6R10 - chains A and F of the 26 polymer chains in the assembly; structure by electron microscopy, 4.30 A resolution (low resolution: residue-level contacts below are approximate; hydrogen-bond / salt-bridge calls are withheld).

Chain A:
Molecule: V-type ATP synthase alpha chain
From: Thermus thermophilus (strain HB8 / ATCC 27634 / DSM 579)
Notes: EC 7.1.2.2
Reference sequence: Q56403 (VATA_THET8); numbering as in UniProt (aligned over 1-578)
Sequence (578 residues; numbered 1 to 578; the number before each row is that of its first residue):
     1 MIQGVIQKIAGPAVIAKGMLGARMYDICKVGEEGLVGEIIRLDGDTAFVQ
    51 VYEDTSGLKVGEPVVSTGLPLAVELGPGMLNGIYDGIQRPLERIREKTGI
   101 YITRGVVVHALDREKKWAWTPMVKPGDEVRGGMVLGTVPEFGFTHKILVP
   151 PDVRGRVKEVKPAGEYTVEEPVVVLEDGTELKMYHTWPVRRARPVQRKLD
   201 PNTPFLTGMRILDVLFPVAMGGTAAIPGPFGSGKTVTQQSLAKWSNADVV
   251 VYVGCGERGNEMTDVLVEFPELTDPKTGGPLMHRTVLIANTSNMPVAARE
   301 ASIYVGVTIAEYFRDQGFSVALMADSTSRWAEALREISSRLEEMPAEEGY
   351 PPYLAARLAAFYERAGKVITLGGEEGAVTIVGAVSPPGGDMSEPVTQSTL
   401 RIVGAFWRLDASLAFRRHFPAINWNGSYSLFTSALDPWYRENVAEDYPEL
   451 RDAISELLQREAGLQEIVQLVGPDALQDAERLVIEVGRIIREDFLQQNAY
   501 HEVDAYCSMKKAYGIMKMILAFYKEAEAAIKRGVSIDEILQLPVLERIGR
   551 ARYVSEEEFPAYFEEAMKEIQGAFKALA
Disordered / not traced: 578
Residues lining bound ligands:
  - ADP (adenosine-5'-diphosphate), molecule 1: Lys-8, Ala-10, Ile-15, Ser-339, Arg-340, Glu-342
  - ADP, molecule 2: Pro-229, Phe-230, Gly-231, Ser-232, Gly-233, Lys-234, Thr-235, Val-236, Arg-258, Glu-261, Phe-419, Gln-497, Asn-498, Ala-499, Tyr-500

Chain F:
Molecule: V-type ATP synthase beta chain
From: Thermus thermophilus (strain HB8 / ATCC 27634 / DSM 579)
Reference sequence: Q56404 (VATB_THET8); residue numbers follow UniProt; this construct covers 1-478
Sequence (478 residues; row label = number of the first residue in the row):
     1 MDLLKKEYTGITYISGPLLFVENAKDLAYGAIVDIKDGTGRVRGGQVIEV
    51 SEEYAVIQVFEETTGLDLATTSVSLVEDVARLGVSKEMLGRRFNGIGKPI
   101 DGLPPITPEKRLPITGLPLNPVARRKPEQFIQTGISTIDVMNTLVRGQKL
   151 PIFSGSGLPANEIAAQIARQATVRPDLSGEGEKEEPFAVVFAAMGITQRE
   201 LSYFIQEFERTGALSRSVLFLNKADDPTIERILTPRMALTVAEYLAFEHD
   251 YHVLVILTDMTNYCEALREIGAAREEIPGRRGYPGYMYTDLATIYERAGV
   301 VEGKKGSVTQIPILSMPDDDRTHPIPDLTGYITEGQIQLSRELHRKGIYP
   351 PIDPLPSLSRLMNNGVGKGKTREDHKQVSDQLYSAYANGVDIRKLVAIIG
   401 EDALTENDRRYLQFADAFERFFINQGQQNRSIEESLQIAWALLSMLPQGE
   451 LKRISKDHIGKYYGQKLEEIWGAPQALD
Disordered / not traced: 1-4, 465-478
Residues lining bound ligands:
  - ADP (adenosine-5'-diphosphate), molecule 1: Phe-20, Glu-49, Val-56, Arg-274, Glu-275, Glu-276
  - ADP, molecule 2: Leu-358, Ser-359, Arg-360, Asn-363

How chain A and chain F interact:
Contacting residue pairs - 109 pairs, chain A then chain F:
  Gln-7(A) / Ser-51(F)
  Gln-7(A) / Glu-52(F)
  Lys-8(A) / Glu-49(F)
  Lys-8(A) / Val-50(F)
  Lys-8(A) / Ser-51(F)
  Ile-9(A) / Tyr-29(F)
  Ile-9(A) / Glu-49(F)
  Ile-9(A) / Val-50(F)
  Gly-11(A) / Tyr-29(F)
  Thr-55(A) / Tyr-29(F)
  Ser-56(A) / Tyr-29(F)
  Ser-56(A) / Val-79(F)
  Gly-57(A) / Tyr-29(F)
  Gly-57(A) / Val-79(F)
  Leu-58(A) / Ala-28(F)
  Leu-58(A) / Tyr-29(F)
  Val-60(A) / Val-50(F)
  Val-60(A) / Glu-52(F)
  Leu-91(A) / Asn-120(F)
  Leu-91(A) / Val-122(F)
  Arg-95(A) / Asn-120(F)
  Arg-95(A) / Val-122(F)
  Arg-95(A) / Glu-302(F)
  Ile-100(A) / Leu-119(F)
  Ile-100(A) / Asn-120(F)
  Ile-100(A) / Ala-123(F)
  Tyr-101(A) / Leu-117(F)
  Tyr-101(A) / Leu-119(F)
  Tyr-101(A) / Glu-243(F)
  Tyr-101(A) / Phe-247(F)
  Ile-102(A) / Leu-117(F)
  Ile-102(A) / Pro-118(F)
  Thr-103(A) / Leu-117(F)
  Gly-228(A) / Tyr-331(F)
  Pro-229(A) / Tyr-331(F)
  Phe-230(A) / Arg-321(F)
  Phe-230(A) / Asp-327(F)
  Phe-230(A) / Gly-330(F)
  Phe-230(A) / Tyr-331(F)
  Phe-230(A) / Gln-336(F)
  Gly-231(A) / Leu-358(F)
  Lys-234(A) / Tyr-331(F)
  Thr-235(A) / Arg-360(F)
  Gly-256(A) / Tyr-288(F)
  Arg-258(A) / Glu-296(F)
  Arg-258(A) / Tyr-331(F)
  Arg-258(A) / Ile-332(F)
  Arg-258(A) / Thr-333(F)
  Arg-258(A) / Glu-334(F)
  Arg-258(A) / Arg-360(F)
  Gly-259(A) / Arg-124(F)
  Gly-259(A) / Glu-296(F)
  Asn-260(A) / Arg-124(F)
  Asn-260(A) / Arg-125(F)
  Asn-260(A) / Lys-149(F)
  Asn-260(A) / Glu-334(F)
  Glu-261(A) / Arg-360(F)
  Thr-263(A) / Pro-121(F)
  Thr-263(A) / Arg-124(F)
  Thr-263(A) / Arg-125(F)
  Asp-264(A) / Lys-126(F)
  Val-267(A) / Lys-126(F)
  Thr-291(A) / Pro-121(F)
  Ser-292(A) / Tyr-288(F)
  Ser-292(A) / Ala-292(F)
  Asn-293(A) / Pro-118(F)
  Asn-293(A) / Leu-119(F)
  Asn-293(A) / Glu-296(F)
  Arg-299(A) / Tyr-288(F)
  Arg-329(A) / Tyr-288(F)
  Arg-329(A) / Tyr-331(F)
  Glu-332(A) / Gly-285(F)
  Glu-332(A) / Tyr-288(F)
  Arg-335(A) / Gly-279(F)
  Glu-336(A) / Gly-285(F)
  Glu-336(A) / Tyr-286(F)
  Ser-339(A) / Glu-276(F)
  Ser-339(A) / Ile-277(F)
  Arg-340(A) / Glu-276(F)
  Pro-345(A) / Ile-277(F)
  Glu-348(A) / Arg-280(F)
  Ser-385(A) / Tyr-331(F)
  Pro-386(A) / Tyr-331(F)
  Pro-387(A) / Asp-327(F)
  Gly-388(A) / Arg-280(F)
  Gly-388(A) / Thr-322(F)
  Glu-393(A) / Arg-280(F)
  Phe-415(A) / Arg-321(F)
  Phe-415(A) / Leu-355(F)
  Phe-415(A) / Pro-356(F)
  Arg-416(A) / Ala-387(F)
  Arg-416(A) / Asn-388(F)
  Arg-416(A) / Asp-391(F)
  Arg-417(A) / Asn-142(F)
  Arg-417(A) / Leu-355(F)
  Arg-417(A) / Ser-357(F)
  Arg-417(A) / Leu-358(F)
  Arg-417(A) / Tyr-383(F)
  Arg-417(A) / Arg-453(F)
  Val-471(A) / Ile-399(F)
  Pro-473(A) / Leu-395(F)
  Asp-474(A) / Thr-405(F)
  Glu-492(A) / Lys-452(F)
  Asp-493(A) / Lys-452(F)
  Gln-496(A) / Arg-453(F)
  Tyr-500(A) / Asn-363(F)
  Asp-537(A) / Glu-406(F)
  Arg-550(A) / Lys-452(F)
  Arg-552(A) / Lys-452(F)
Other interface residues (no listed pair), chain A (72 interface residues in all): Ala-10, Lys-59, Ile-83, Ile-94, Leu-266, Met-294, Val-296, Gly-349, Gly-389, Asp-390, His-418, Gln-469, Gly-472
Other interface residues (no listed pair), chain F (66 interface residues in all): Lys-25, Ile-48, Asp-78, Pro-127, Gly-147, Pro-278, Thr-289, Asn-364, Ile-398, Ala-403

Summary:
The interface between chain A and chain F involves 72 residues on one side and 66 on the other. ADP is bound
between chain A and chain F.
Chain A is V-type ATP synthase alpha chain and chain F is V-type ATP synthase beta chain, both from Thermus
thermophilus (strain HB8 / ATCC 27634 / DSM 579); the structure, Thermus thermophilus V/A-type
ATPase/synthase, rotational state 1R, was determined by electron microscopy, deposited together with 6QUM,
6R0W, 6R0Y and 6R0Z.
